6L2C - chains B and C of the 4 polymer chains in the assembly; structure by X-ray diffraction, 2.44 A resolution.

[Chain B (and C)]
Protein: Acetyl-CoA-acetyltransferase, putative
Source organism: Aspergillus fumigatus A1163
Notes: chain C of this document is another copy of the same molecule, construct and numbering; everything in this record applies to it too
Reference sequence: B0XMC1 (B0XMC1_ASPFC); residue numbers follow UniProt; this construct covers 32-433
Chain sequence (402 residues; row label = number of the first residue in the row):
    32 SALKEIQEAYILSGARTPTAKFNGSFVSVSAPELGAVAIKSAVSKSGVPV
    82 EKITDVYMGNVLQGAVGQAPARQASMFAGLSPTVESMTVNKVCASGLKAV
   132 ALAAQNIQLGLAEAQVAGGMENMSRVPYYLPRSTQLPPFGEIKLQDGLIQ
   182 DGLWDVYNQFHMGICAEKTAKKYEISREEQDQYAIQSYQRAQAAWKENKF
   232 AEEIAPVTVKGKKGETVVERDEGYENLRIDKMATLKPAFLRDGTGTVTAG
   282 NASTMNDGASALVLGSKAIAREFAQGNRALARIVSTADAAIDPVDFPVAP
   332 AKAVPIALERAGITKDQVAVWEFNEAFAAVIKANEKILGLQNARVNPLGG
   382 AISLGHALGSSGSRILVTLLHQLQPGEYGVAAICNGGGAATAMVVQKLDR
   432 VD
Disordered / not traced: 32-34 (chain C: 32-35)
Modified / non-standard residues: Cys124 (S-hydroxycysteine; CSO)
Small-molecule neighbours: coenzyme A (COA): Cys124, Leu184, His192, Met193, Tyr219, Asn257, Leu258, Arg259, Lys262, Met263, Leu266, Phe270, Ala280, Gly281, Ser284, Thr285, Met286, Phe327, Ala357, Phe358, His387
What the authors report for this chain:
  - catalytic residues: Cys124, His387, Cys415 (by similarity / conservation)
  - mutagenesis - C124S, H387F, C415S: abolished catalytic activity
  - binding site for coenzyme A: Asn257, Leu258, Arg259, Met286
  - specificity-determining residues: Asn257, Leu258, Arg259, Met286

[How chain B and chain C interact]
Residue-residue contacts (7; chain B residue first):
  Leu161(B) - Leu161(C)  hydrophobic
  Arg163(B) - Pro169(C)  hydrogen bond (side chain-backbone)
  Arg163(B) - Phe170(C)
  Ser164(B) - Ser164(C)
  Leu167(B) - Leu167(C)  hydrophobic
  Pro169(B) - Arg163(C)  hydrogen bond (backbone-side chain)
  Phe170(B) - Arg163(C)
Interface residues without a listed pair, chain B (7 interface residues in all): Pro168
Interface residues without a listed pair, chain C (7 interface residues in all): Pro168

[In short]
The chain B/chain C interface involves 7 residues from each chain; the contacts include 2 hydrogen bonds. Its
one hydrogen-bonded contact is Arg163(B)-Pro169(C). Chain B binds coenzyme A. The paper reports catalytic
residues Cys124(B), His387(B) and Cys415(B); C124S, H387F and C415S of chain B abolish catalytic activity.
Both chains are Acetyl-CoA-acetyltransferase, putative (Aspergillus fumigatus A1163). Entry 6L2C (Crystal
structure of Aspergillus fumigatus mitochondrial acetyl-CoA acetyltransferase in complex with CoA) was
determined by X-ray diffraction (same publication as 6L2G).
